2AVM - chains A and B; structure by X-ray diffraction, 1.10 A resolution.

[Chain A (and B)]
Name: HIV-1 protease
From: Human immunodeficiency virus 1
Notes: EC 3.4.23.16; fragment: Protease Retropepsin; chain B of this document is another copy of the same molecule, construct and numbering; everything in this record applies to it too
UniProt: P04587 (POL_HV1B5); residues 1-99 here correspond to UniProt positions 69-167 (UniProt number = residue number + 68)
Amino-acid sequence (99 residues; numbered 1 to 99; the number before each row is that of its first residue):
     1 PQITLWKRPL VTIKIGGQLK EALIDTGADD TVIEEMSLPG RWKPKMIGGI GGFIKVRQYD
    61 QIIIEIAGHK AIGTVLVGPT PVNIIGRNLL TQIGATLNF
Sequence notes: engineered mutation Lys7 (Gln75 in P04587), Ile24 (Leu92 in P04587), Ile33 (Leu101 in P04587), Ile63 (Leu131 in P04587), Ala67 (Cys135 in P04587), Ala95 (Cys163 in P04587)
Residues lining bound ligands: p2/NC (2NC; N-{(2S)-2-[(N-acetyl-L-threonyl-L-isoleucyl)amino]hexyl}-L-norleucyl-L-glutaminyl-N~5~-[amino(iminio)methyl]-L-ornithinamide): Arg8, Leu23, Asp25, Gly27, Ala28, Asp29, Asp30, Val32, Ile47, Gly48, Gly49, Ile50, Thr80, Pro81, Val82, Ile84
Reported in the primary citation:
  - mutagenesis - L24I (Kd = 22 nM): decreased stability in response to Dimer dissociation
  - contacts within the chain: Val11-Ile24 (hydrophobic contact), Ile24-Ile66 (hydrophobic contact), Ile24-Leu90
  - self-association interface (contacts with another copy of this molecule); pairs are residue here / residue on that copy: Ile24-Leu97
  - binding site for p2/NC: Asp25, Gly27, Asp29, Asp30, Gly48
  - catalytic residues: Asp25

[Interface between chain A and chain B]
Residue-residue contacts (103):
  Pro1(A) - Leu97(B)
  Pro1(A) - Asn98(B)
  Pro1(A) - Phe99(B)  hydrogen bond (backbone-backbone)
  Gln2(A) - Thr96(B)
  Gln2(A) - Leu97(B)
  Gln2(A) - Asn98(B)  hydrogen bond
  Ile3(A) - Thr96(B)
  Ile3(A) - Leu97(B)  hydrogen bond (backbone-backbone)
  Ile3(A) - Phe99(B)  hydrophobic
  Leu5(A) - Arg87(B)  hydrogen bond (backbone-side chain)
  Leu5(A) - Leu90(B)  hydrophobic
  Leu5(A) - Thr91(B)
  Leu5(A) - Ala95(B)
  Trp6(A) - Arg87(B)  hydrogen bond (backbone-side chain)
  Trp6(A) - Thr91(B)
  Lys7(A) - Arg87(B)
  Arg8(A) - Asp29(B)  salt bridge
  Arg8(A) - Arg87(B)
  Pro9(A) - Thr26(B)
  Pro9(A) - Arg87(B)
  Pro9(A) - Leu97(B)  hydrophobic
  Leu23(A) - Gly27(B)
  Ile24(A) - Thr26(B)  hydrogen bond (backbone-side chain)
  Ile24(A) - Gly27(B)
  Ile24(A) - Leu97(B)  hydrophobic
  Asp25(A) - Asp25(B)
  Asp25(A) - Thr26(B)
  Asp25(A) - Gly27(B)  hydrogen bond (side chain-backbone)
  Thr26(A) - Leu5(B)
  Thr26(A) - Pro9(B)
  Thr26(A) - Ile24(B)  hydrogen bond (side chain-backbone)
  Thr26(A) - Asp25(B)
  Thr26(A) - Thr26(B)  hydrogen bond (side chain-backbone)
  Thr26(A) - Leu97(B)
  Gly27(A) - Leu23(B)
  Gly27(A) - Asp25(B)  hydrogen bond (backbone-side chain)
  Asp29(A) - Arg8(B)  salt bridge
  Ile47(A) - Ile50(B)  hydrophobic
  Gly48(A) - Ile50(B)
  Gly49(A) - Ile50(B)
  Gly49(A) - Pro81(B)
  Ile50(A) - Gly48(B)
  Ile50(A) - Gly49(B)
  Ile50(A) - Ile50(B)  hydrogen bond (backbone-backbone)
  Ile50(A) - Gly51(B)  hydrogen bond (backbone-backbone)
  Ile50(A) - Gly52(B)
  Ile50(A) - Ile54(B)  hydrophobic
  Ile50(A) - Thr80(B)
  Ile50(A) - Pro81(B)
  Ile50(A) - Ile84(B)  hydrophobic
  Gly51(A) - Gly51(B)
  Gly51(A) - Gly52(B)
  Gly51(A) - Ile54(B)
  Gly52(A) - Ile50(B)
  Gly52(A) - Gly51(B)
  Ile54(A) - Ile50(B)
  Ala67(A) - Phe99(B)  hydrophobic
  His69(A) - Phe99(B)
  Thr80(A) - Ile50(B)
  Pro81(A) - Gly49(B)
  Pro81(A) - Ile50(B)
  Arg87(A) - Leu5(B)  hydrogen bond (side chain-backbone)
  Arg87(A) - Trp6(B)  hydrogen bond (side chain-backbone)
  Arg87(A) - Lys7(B)
  Arg87(A) - Arg8(B)
  Arg87(A) - Pro9(B)
  Leu90(A) - Leu5(B)  hydrophobic
  Thr91(A) - Leu5(B)
  Thr91(A) - Trp6(B)
  Gln92(A) - Trp6(B)
  Ile93(A) - Phe99(B)
  Gly94(A) - Asn98(B)
  Gly94(A) - Phe99(B)
  Ala95(A) - Leu5(B)
  Ala95(A) - Leu97(B)  hydrophobic
  Ala95(A) - Asn98(B)
  Ala95(A) - Phe99(B)  hydrophobic
  Thr96(A) - Gln2(B)
  Thr96(A) - Ile3(B)
  Thr96(A) - Thr96(B)
  Thr96(A) - Leu97(B)
  Thr96(A) - Asn98(B)  hydrogen bond (backbone-backbone)
  Leu97(A) - Pro1(B)
  Leu97(A) - Gln2(B)
  Leu97(A) - Ile3(B)  hydrogen bond (backbone-backbone)
  Leu97(A) - Pro9(B)  hydrophobic
  Leu97(A) - Ile24(B)  hydrophobic
  Leu97(A) - Thr26(B)
  Leu97(A) - Ala95(B)  hydrophobic
  Leu97(A) - Thr96(B)
  Asn98(A) - Pro1(B)
  Asn98(A) - Gln2(B)  hydrogen bond
  Asn98(A) - Gly94(B)
  Asn98(A) - Ala95(B)
  Asn98(A) - Thr96(B)  hydrogen bond (backbone-backbone)
  Asn98(A) - Asn98(B)
  Phe99(A) - Pro1(B)  hydrogen bond (backbone-backbone)
  Phe99(A) - Ile3(B)  hydrophobic
  Phe99(A) - Ile24(B)  hydrophobic
  Phe99(A) - Ala67(B)  hydrophobic
  Phe99(A) - His69(B)
  Phe99(A) - Ile93(B)
  Phe99(A) - Ala95(B)  hydrophobic
Also at the interface, not in a pair above, chain A (40 interface residues in all): Thr4, Phe53, Ile66, Ile84
Also at the interface, not in a pair above, chain B (38 interface residues in all): Thr4, Ile47, Phe53

[Summary]
40 residues of chain A and 38 residues of chain B are in contact; the contacts include 19 hydrogen bonds and 2
salt bridges. Among the polar pairs are Arg8(A)-Asp29(B), Gln2(A)-Asn98(B) and Leu5(A)-Arg87(B). Ligands of
chain A: p2/NC. The paper reports the catalytic residue Asp25(A); L24I of chain A reduces stability in
response to Dimer dissociation.
Both chains are HIV-1 protease (Human immunodeficiency virus 1). Entry 2AVM (Kinetics, stability, and
structural changes in high resolution crystal structures of HIV-1 protease with drug resistant ...) was
determined by X-ray diffraction (same publication as 2AVO, 2AVQ, 2AVS and 2AVV).
